5DF6 - chains A and C of the 3 polymer chains in the assembly; structure by X-ray diffraction, 1.78 A resolution.

Chain A:
Molecule: Tyrosine-protein phosphatase non-receptor type 11
From: Homo sapiens
Notes: EC 3.1.3.48
UniProt: Q06124 (PTN11_HUMAN); residue numbers follow UniProt; this construct covers 1-222
Amino-acid sequence (255 residues; row label = number of the first residue in the row; numbers below 1 keep their minus sign (Gly-27 is residue -27)):
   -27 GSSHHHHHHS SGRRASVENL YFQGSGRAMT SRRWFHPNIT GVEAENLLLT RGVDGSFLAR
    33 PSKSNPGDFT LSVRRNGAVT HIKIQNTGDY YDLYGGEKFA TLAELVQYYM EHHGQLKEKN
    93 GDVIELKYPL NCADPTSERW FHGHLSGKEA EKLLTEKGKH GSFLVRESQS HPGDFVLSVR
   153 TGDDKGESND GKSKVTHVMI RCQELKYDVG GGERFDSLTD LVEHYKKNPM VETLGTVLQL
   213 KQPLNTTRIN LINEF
Unresolved in the structure: -27 to 3, 161-163, 176-177, 221-227
Differences from the reference sequence: expression tag (-27 to 0, 223-227)
Curated features (UniProtKB/Swiss-Prot):
  - modified residue: Thr2 (N-acetylthreonine), Tyr62 (Phosphotyrosine), Tyr66 (Phosphotyrosine)
  - natural variant: Thr2 (T2I: In NS1), Thr42 (T42A: In NS1), Asn58 (N58K: In NS1), Thr59 (T59A: In NS1), Gly60 (G60A: In NS1; G60V: In myelodysplastic syndrome), Asp61 (D61G: In NS1; D61N: In NS1; D61V: In JMML; D61Y: In JMML), Tyr62 (Y62D: In NS1), Tyr63 (Y63C: In NS1), Glu69 (E69K: In JMML; E69Q: In NS1), Phe71 (F71K: In acute myeloid leukemia; F71L: In NS1), Ala72 (A72G: In NS1; A72S: In NS1; A72T: In JMML; A72V: In JMML), Thr73 (T73I: In NS1), 4 further natural variant entries in UniProt

Chain C:
Molecule: txnip
Amino-acid sequence (13 residues; each row starts with the number of its first residue):
   371 KFMPPPTYTE VDX
Modified positions: Tyr378 (O-phosphotyrosine; PTR); NH2 (amino group) at position 383
Reported in the primary citation:
  - post-translational modification sites: Tyr378 (citing earlier work)

Chain A / chain C interface:
Pairs across the interface (26):
  Gly119(A) with Pro376(C)
  Lys120(A) with Met373(C); Pro375(C); Pro376(C)
  Glu123(A) with Pro376(C)
  Arg138(A) with Tyr378(C)
  Ser140(A) with Tyr378(C)
  Gln141(A) with Tyr378(C)
  Ser142(A) with Tyr378(C)
  Val148(A) with Tyr378(C)
  Thr168(A) with Thr379(C)
  His169(A) with Pro376(C); Thr377(C); Tyr378(C); Thr379(C), hydrogen bond (backbone-backbone)
  Val170(A) with Val381(C), hydrophobic
  Met171(A) with Tyr378(C)
  Val181(A) with Val381(C), hydrophobic
  Met202(A) with Val381(C), hydrophobic; Asp382(C)
  Val203(A) with Val381(C); Asp382(C), hydrogen bond (backbone-backbone)
  Glu204(A) with Thr379(C); Glu380(C); Val381(C)
  Thr205(A) with Glu380(C), hydrogen bond (backbone-backbone)
Interface residues without a listed pair, chain A (21 interface residues in all): Glu139, His143, Tyr197, Leu210
Interface residues without a listed pair, chain C (10 interface residues in all): Pro374

Summary:
The interface between chain A and chain C involves 21 residues on one side and 10 on the other, with 3
hydrogen bonds. Main-chain hydrogen bonds include His169(A)-Thr379(C), Val203(A)-Asp382(C) and
Thr205(A)-Glu380(C). The paper reports a modification site at Tyr378(C).
Chain A is Tyrosine-protein phosphatase non-receptor type 11 (Homo sapiens) and chain C is txnip; the
structure, Crystal structure of PTPN11 tandem SH2 domains in complex with a TXNIP peptide, was determined by
X-ray diffraction together with 5CQ2 from the same study.
